Entry 8DZQ (electron microscopy, 2.82 A resolution); this record covers chains E and B of the 5 polymer chains in the assembly.

Chain E:
Protein: ScFv16 protein
From: Mus musculus
Notes: antibody fragment or engineered binder
Sequence (251 residues; numbered 1 to 239 plus 15 insertion-coded residues; 3 numbers in that range are skipped by the numbering (no residue carries them; nothing is unmodelled there); the number before each row is that of its first residue; a row labelled like 120A-120O holds insertion residues (120A, then the next letters in order)):
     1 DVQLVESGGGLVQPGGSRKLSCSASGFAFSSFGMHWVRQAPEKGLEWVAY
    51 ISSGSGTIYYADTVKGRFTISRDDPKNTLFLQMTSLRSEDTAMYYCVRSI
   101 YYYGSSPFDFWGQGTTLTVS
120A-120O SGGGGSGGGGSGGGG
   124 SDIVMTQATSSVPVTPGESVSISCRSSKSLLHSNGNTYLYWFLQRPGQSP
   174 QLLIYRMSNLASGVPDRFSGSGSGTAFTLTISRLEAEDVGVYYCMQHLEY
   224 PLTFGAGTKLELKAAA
Disordered / not traced: 1, 120A-120O, 138, 236-239
Disulfide bonds: Cys147-Cys217

Chain B:
Protein: Guanine nucleotide-binding protein G(o) subunit alpha
From: Homo sapiens
UniProt: P09471 (GNAO_HUMAN); numbering as in UniProt (aligned over 1-354)
Sequence (354 residues; each row starts with the number of its first residue):
     1 MGSTLSAEERAALERSKAIEKNLKEDGISAAKDVKLLLLGAGESGKNTIV
    51 KQMKIIHEDGFSGEDVKQYKPVVYSNTIQSLAAIVRAMDTLGIEYGDKER
   101 KADAKMVCDVVSRMEDTEPFSAELLSAMMRLWGDSGIQECFNRSREYQLN
   151 DSAKYYLDSLDRIGAADYQPTEQDILRTRVKTTGIVETHFTFKNLHFRLF
   201 DVGAQRSERKKWIHCFEDVTAIIFCVALSGYDQVLHEDETTNRMHASLKL
   251 FDSICNNKFFIDTSIILFLNKKDLFGEKIKKSPLTICFPEYTGPNTYEDA
   301 AAYIQAQFESKNRSPNKEIYCHMTCSTDTNNIQVVFDAVTDIIIANNLRG
   351 CGLY
Disordered / not traced: 1-4, 55-182, 236-241
Construct notes: conflict Ser3 (Cys in P09471), Asn47 (Ser in P09471), Ala204 (Gly in P09471), Ala246 (Glu in P09471), Lys249 (Met in P09471), Ser326 (Ala in P09471)
UniProt features mapped onto this chain:
  - region: Lys35 to Lys46, Thr48 (G1 motif), Asp174 to Thr182 (G2 motif), Phe197 to Gly203, Gln205, Arg206 (G3 motif), Ile266 to Asp273 (G4 motif), Thr324, Cys325, Thr327 to Thr329 (G5 motif)
  - binding site (GTP): Glu43, Lys46, Thr48, Ser152, Leu176, Arg177, Thr178, Arg179, Asn270, Asp273, Cys325
  - binding site (Mg(2+)): Thr182
  - modified residue: Arg179 (ADP-ribosylarginine), Gln205 (5-glutamyl histamine), Cys351 (ADP-ribosylcysteine)
  - lipidation: Gly2 (N-myristoyl glycine), Cys351 (S-palmitoyl cysteine)
  - natural variant: Gly40 (G40R: In DEE17 and NEDIM; G40W: Found in a patient with intractable early-onset epilepsy), Gln52 (Q52P: Found in a patient with intractable early-onset epilepsy; Q52R: In DEE17), Ile56 (I56T: In NEDIM), Asp174 (D174G: In DEE17), Thr191 to Phe197 (deletion: In DEE17), Gly203 (G203R: In DEE17), Arg209 (R209C: In DEE17 and NEDIM; R209G: In NEDIM; R209H: In NEDIM; R209L: In NEDIM), Ala227 (A227V: In NEDIM), Ile279 (I279N: In DEE17)
  - mutagenesis: Cys351 (C351A: Strong loss of binding to ADGRG3)
From the paper describing this entry:
  - mutagenesis - C351A: decreased signaling with Kappa-type opioid receptor

How chain E and chain B interact:
Pairs across the interface (18; chain E residue first):
  Ser52(E) with Glu14(B), hydrogen bond
  Gly56(E) with Glu14(B)
  Thr57(E) with Glu14(B), hydrogen bond
  Tyr59(E) with Arg10(B), hydrogen bond
  Tyr101(E) with Glu8(B); Ala11(B), hydrophobic; Ala12(B); Arg15(B)
  Tyr102(E) with Arg15(B)
  His155(E) with Ser6(B), hydrogen bond
  Asn157(E) with Glu9(B), hydrogen bond
  Tyr161(E) with Ser6(B), hydrogen bond; Glu8(B)
  Tyr163(E) with Glu8(B), hydrogen bond
  Arg179(E) with Glu8(B), salt bridge
  His220(E) with Ala7(B); Glu8(B)
  Tyr223(E) with Ala7(B), hydrophobic
Also at the interface, not in a pair above, chain E (15 interface residues in all): Tyr50, Leu221
Also at the interface, not in a pair above, chain B (10 interface residues in all): Leu5

Overview:
Chain E and chain B form an interface of 15 and 10 residues respectively; the contacts include 7 hydrogen
bonds and 1 salt bridge. Among the polar pairs are Arg179(E)-Glu8(B), Ser52(E)-Glu14(B) and Thr57(E)-Glu14(B).
The paper reports that C351A of chain B reduces signaling with Kappa-type opioid receptor.
Here chain E is ScFv16 protein (Mus musculus) and chain B is Guanine nucleotide-binding protein G(o) subunit
alpha (Homo sapiens). Entry 8DZQ (momSalB bound Kappa Opioid Receptor in complex with GoA) was determined by
electron microscopy, deposited together with 8DZP, 8DZR and 8DZS.
